6BSH - chains A and D of the 4 polymer chains in the assembly; structure by X-ray diffraction, 2.65 A resolution.

Chain A:
Name: Reverse transcriptase P66 subunit
Source organism: Human immunodeficiency virus type 1 group M subtype B
Notes: EC 2.7.7.7
UniProt: P03367 (POL_HV1BR); residues 1-557 here correspond to UniProt positions 600-1156 (UniProt number = residue number + 599)
Amino-acid sequence (558 residues; each row starts with the number of its first residue; numbering starts at 0):
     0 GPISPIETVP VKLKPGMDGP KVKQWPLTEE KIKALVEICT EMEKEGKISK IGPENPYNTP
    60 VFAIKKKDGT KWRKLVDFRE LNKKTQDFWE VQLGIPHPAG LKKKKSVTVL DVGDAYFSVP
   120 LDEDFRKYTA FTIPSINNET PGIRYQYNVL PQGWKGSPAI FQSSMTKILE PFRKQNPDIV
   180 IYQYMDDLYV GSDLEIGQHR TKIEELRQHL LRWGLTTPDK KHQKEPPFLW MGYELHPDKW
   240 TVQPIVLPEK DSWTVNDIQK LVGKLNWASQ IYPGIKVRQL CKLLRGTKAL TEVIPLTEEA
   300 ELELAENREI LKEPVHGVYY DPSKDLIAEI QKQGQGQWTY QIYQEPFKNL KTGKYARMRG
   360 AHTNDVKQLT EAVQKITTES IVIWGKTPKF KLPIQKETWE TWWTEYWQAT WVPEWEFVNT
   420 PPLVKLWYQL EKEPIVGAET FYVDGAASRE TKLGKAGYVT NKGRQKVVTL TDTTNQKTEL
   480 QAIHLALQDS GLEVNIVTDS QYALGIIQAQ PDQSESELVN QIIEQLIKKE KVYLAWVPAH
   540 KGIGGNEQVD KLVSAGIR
Disordered / not traced: 0-3, 62-71
Construct notes: expression tag (0); conflict Gly68 (Ser667 in P03367), Lys83 (Arg682 in P03367), Met357 (Thr956 in P03367), Val411 (Ile1010 in P03367), Lys461 (Arg1060 in P03367), Gln512 (Lys1111 in P03367)
Metal / ion sites: Ca2+ site 1: Asp443, Asp549 (shared with 1 residue of chain R); Ca2+ site 2: Asp443, Glu478, Asp498 (shared with 2 residues of chain R)
Ligand contacts: dmp-266 (EFZ; (-)-6-chloro-4-cyclopropylethynyl-4-trifluoromethyl-1,4-dihydro-2H-3,1-benzoxazin-2-one): Pro95, Leu100, Lys101, Lys103, Val106, Val179, Tyr181, Tyr188, Val189, Gly190, Phe227, Trp229, Leu234, His235, Pro236, Tyr318
What the authors report for this chain:
  - binding site for the 23-nt DNA strand (chain D): Arg448, Thr473, Asn474, Gln475, Tyr501
  - binding site for the 25-nt RNA strand: Gln500
  - conformationally variable residues (loop rearrangement): Gly333 to Gly335, Ala355 to Asn363, Gln509 to Ser513
  - mutagenesis - D498N: abolished catalytic activity on RNase H (citing earlier work)
  - specificity-determining residues: Gln475, Tyr501

Chain D:
Molecule: 23-nt DNA strand
Sequence (23 nucleotides; each row starts with the number of its first residue):
     1 GTATGCCACT AGTTATTGTG GCC
Ligand contacts: tris(hydroxyethyl)aminomethane (TAM): DG5, DC6, DC7

Chain A / chain D interface:
Pairs across the interface (39):
  Lys73(A) - DC23(D)  hydrogen bond to the base
  Gln151(A) - DC23(D)  phosphate contact
  Gly152(A) - DC23(D)  phosphate contact
  Tyr183(A) - DC22(D)  sugar contact
  Met230(A) - DG20(D)  sugar contact
  Met230(A) - DG21(D)  sugar contact
  Gly231(A) - DG20(D)  phosphate contact
  Gly231(A) - DG21(D)  hydrogen bond to the phosphate
  Gln242(A) - DG21(D)  phosphate contact
  Asn255(A) - DT17(D)  hydrogen bond to the phosphate
  Asn255(A) - DG18(D)  hydrogen bond to the phosphate
  Gln258(A) - DT17(D)  sugar contact
  Gln258(A) - DG18(D)  sugar contact
  Lys259(A) - DG18(D)  phosphate contact
  Lys259(A) - DT19(D)  phosphate contact
  Gly262(A) - DT19(D)  sugar contact
  Lys263(A) - DT19(D)  sugar contact
  Lys263(A) - DG20(D)  salt bridge to the phosphate
  Trp266(A) - DG20(D)  sugar contact
  Leu289(A) - DT17(D)  sugar contact
  Ala360(A) - DC9(D)  phosphate contact
  His361(A) - DA8(D)  salt bridge to the phosphate
  His361(A) - DC9(D)  phosphate contact
  Thr362(A) - DC9(D)  phosphate contact
  Lys366(A) - DC9(D)  phosphate contact
  Lys366(A) - DT10(D)  salt bridge to the phosphate
  Trp406(A) - DC9(D)  phosphate contact
  Gln407(A) - DT10(D)  hydrogen bond to the phosphate
  Arg448(A) - DT4(D)  hydrogen bond to the base
  Arg448(A) - DG5(D)  hydrogen bond to the sugar
  Thr473(A) - DC6(D)  hydrogen bond to the phosphate
  Thr473(A) - DC7(D)  hydrogen bond to the phosphate
  Asn474(A) - DG5(D)  hydrogen bond to the base
  Asn474(A) - DC6(D)  hydrogen bond to the base
  Gln475(A) - DC6(D)  hydrogen bond to the base
  Gln475(A) - DC7(D)  hydrogen bond to the base
  Tyr501(A) - DC7(D)  phosphate contact
  Tyr501(A) - DA8(D)  hydrogen bond to the phosphate
  Ile505(A) - DA8(D)  phosphate contact
Other interface residues (no listed pair), chain A (30 interface residues in all): Met184, Gly359, Tyr405, Lys476

Overview:
Chain A and chain D form an interface of 30 and 14 residues respectively, with 14 hydrogen bonds and 3 salt
bridges. Polar pairs include Lys73(A)-DC23(D), Arg448(A)-DT4(D) and Asn474(A)-DG5(D). The paper reports a
binding site for the 23-nt DNA strand (chain D) at Arg448(A), Thr473(A) and Asn474(A) among others; D498N of
chain A abolishes catalytic activity on RNase H.
Chain A is Reverse transcriptase P66 subunit (Human immunodeficiency virus type 1 group M subtype B) and chain
D is a 23-nt DNA strand; the structure, Structure of HIV-1 RT complexed with RNA/DNA hybrid in the RNA
hydrolysis mode, was determined by X-ray diffraction, deposited together with 6BSG, 6BSI and 6BSJ.
